3QUX - chains A and D of the 4 polymer chains in the assembly; structure by X-ray diffraction, 2.91 A resolution.

# Chain A
Name: Antigen-presenting glycoprotein CD1d1
Source organism: Mus musculus
UniProt: P11609 (CD1D1_MOUSE); residues 1-279 here correspond to UniProt positions 19-297 (UniProt number = residue number + 18)
Sequence (285 residues; numbered 1 to 285; the number before each row is that of its first residue):
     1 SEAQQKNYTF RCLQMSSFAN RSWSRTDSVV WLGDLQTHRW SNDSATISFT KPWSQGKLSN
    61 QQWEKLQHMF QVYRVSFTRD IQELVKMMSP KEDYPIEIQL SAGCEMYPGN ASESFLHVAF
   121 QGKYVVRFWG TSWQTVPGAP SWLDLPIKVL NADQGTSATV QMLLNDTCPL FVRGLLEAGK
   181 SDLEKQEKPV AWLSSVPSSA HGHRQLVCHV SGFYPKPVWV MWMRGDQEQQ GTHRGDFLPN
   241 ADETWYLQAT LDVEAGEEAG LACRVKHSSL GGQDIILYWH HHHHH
Unresolved in the structure: 1-6, 198-204, 280-285
Construct notes: expression tag (280-285)
Disulfides: Cys104-Cys168, Cys208-Cys263
Covalently attached groups: N-acetylglucosamine (NAG) linked to Asn20, Asn42; glycan linked to Asn165
Small-molecule neighbours: QUX (N-[(3S,4S,5R)-4,5-dihydroxy-1-[(2R,3R,4R,5R,6R)-3,4,5-trihydroxy-6-(hydroxymethyl)oxan-2-yl]nonadecan-3-yl]hexacosanamide): Phe10, Cys12, Gln14, Ser28, Val30, Trp40, Ile47, Trp63, Leu66, Met69, Phe70, Tyr73, Ser76, Phe77, Asp80, Ile81, Leu84, Val85, Ile98, Leu100, Ala102, Gly103, Leu116, Val118, Phe120, Val126, Trp133, Trp142, Leu143, Pro146, Leu150, Asp153, Gly155, Thr156, Thr159, Val160, Leu163, Leu164, Cys168, Phe171
Curated features (UniProtKB/Swiss-Prot):
  - binding site (a D-galactosylceramide): Asp80, Asp153 to Thr156
  - glycosylation (N-linked (GlcNAc...) asparagine): Asn7, Asn20, Asn42, Asn110, Asn165

# Chain D
Name: Vbeta8.2 (mouse variable domain, human constant domain)
Source organism: Mus musculus
Sequence (241 residues; numbered 0 to 240; the number before each row is that of its first residue; numbering starts at 0):
     0 MEAAVTQSPR NKVAVTGGKV TLSCNQTNNH NNMYWYRQDT GHGLRLIHYS YGAGSTEKGD
    60 IPDGYKASRP SQENFSLILE LATPSQTSVY FCASGDEGYT QYFGPGTRLL VLEDLRNVTP
   120 PKVSLFEPSK AEISHTQKAT LVCLATGFYP DHVELSWWVN GKEVHSGVCT DPQPLKEQPA
   180 LNDSRYSLSS RLRVSATFWQ NPRNHFRCQV QFYGLSENDE WTQDRAKPVT QIVSAEAWGR
   240 A
Unresolved in the structure: 0-1
Disulfides: Cys23-Cys91, Cys142-Cys207

# Chain A / chain D interface
Contacting residue pairs (9; chain A residue first):
  Arg21(A) with Glu56(D), salt bridge
  Glu83(A) with Tyr48(D), hydrogen bond; Tyr50(D), hydrogen bond
  Lys86(A) with Tyr48(D), hydrogen bond; Tyr50(D); Glu56(D)
  Met87(A) with Tyr50(D), hydrophobic
  Lys148(A) with Glu96(D)
  Ala152(A) with Glu96(D)
Other interface residues (no listed pair), chain A (8 interface residues in all): Leu145, Val149
Other interface residues (no listed pair), chain D (5 interface residues in all): Asn30

# Overview
8 residues of chain A face 5 of chain D across their interface, with 3 hydrogen bonds and 1 salt bridge. Polar
pairs include Arg21(A)-Glu56(D), Glu83(A)-Tyr48(D) and Glu83(A)-Tyr50(D). Chain A binds compound QUX.
N-acetylglucosamine is covalently linked to Asn20(A) and Asn42(A).
Here chain A is Antigen-presenting glycoprotein CD1d1 and chain D is Vbeta8.2 (mouse variable domain, human
constant domain), both from Mus musculus. Entry 3QUX (Structure of the mouse CD1d-alpha-C-GalCer-iNKT TCR
complex) was determined by X-ray diffraction together with 3QUY and 3QUZ from the same study.
